PDB entry 8J0R | X-ray diffraction, 2.10 A resolution | chains B and C of the 4 polymer chains in the assembly

# Chain B
Molecule: Transcription factor AP-2-alpha
Source organism: Homo sapiens
UniProt: P05549 (AP2A_HUMAN), isoform P05549-5; residues 202-420 here correspond to UniProt positions 196-414 (UniProt number = residue number - 6)
Chain sequence (219 residues; each row starts with the number of its first residue):
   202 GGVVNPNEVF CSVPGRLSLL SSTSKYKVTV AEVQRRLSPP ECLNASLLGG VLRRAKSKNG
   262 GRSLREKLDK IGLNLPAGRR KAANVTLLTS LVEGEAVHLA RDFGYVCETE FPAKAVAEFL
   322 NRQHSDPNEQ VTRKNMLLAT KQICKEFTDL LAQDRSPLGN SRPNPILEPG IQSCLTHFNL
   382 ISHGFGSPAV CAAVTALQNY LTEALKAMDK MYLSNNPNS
Unresolved in the structure: 202-204, 414-420
From the paper describing this entry:
  - binding site for the 13-nt DNA strand: Arg254, Lys257
  - mutagenesis - V307D, F379D, V391D, L398D: decreased stability
  - disease-associated variants - V214D, L218P, R236P, S239P, L249P: decreased expression
  - disease-associated variants - V214D, R217S, L218P, R236P, S239P, L249P: decreased stability

# Chain C
Molecule: 13-nt DNA strand
Sequence (13 nucleotides; each row starts with the number of its first residue):
     1 CTGCCTCAGG CAC

# How chain B and chain C interact
Pairs across the interface (8):
  Ser222(B) - DC11(C)  hydrogen bond to the base
  Lys226(B) - DG10(C)  phosphate contact
  Lys226(B) - DC11(C)  salt bridge to the phosphate
  Lys257(B) - DG3(C)  hydrogen bond to the base
  Lys257(B) - DC4(C)  hydrogen bond to the base
  Ser258(B) - DG3(C)  sugar contact
  Lys259(B) - DG3(C)  salt bridge to the phosphate
  Asn260(B) - DG3(C)  phosphate contact
Other interface residues (no listed pair), chain B (10 interface residues in all): Pro215, Ser247, Arg254, Lys282
Other interface residues (no listed pair), chain C (6 interface residues in all): DC1, DT2

# Summary
10 residues of chain B face 6 of chain C across their interface; the contacts include 3 hydrogen bonds and 2
salt bridges. Polar contacts include Ser222(B)-DC11(C), Lys257(B)-DG3(C) and Lys257(B)-DC4(C). From the paper:
a binding site for the 13-nt DNA strand at Arg254(B) and Lys257(B); V307D, F379D and V391D of chain B, among
others, reduce stability; 10 substitutions were tested in all.
Chain B is Transcription factor AP-2-alpha (Homo sapiens) and chain C is a 13-nt DNA strand; the structure,
Structure of human TFAP2A in complex with DNA, was determined by X-ray diffraction, deposited together with
8J0K, 8J0L and 8J0Q.
